4L2B - chains A and B; structure by X-ray diffraction, 1.97 A resolution.

Chain A (and B):
Molecule: Superoxide dismutase [Fe]
Source organism: Pseudoalteromonas haloplanktis
Notes: EC 1.15.1.1; chain B of this document is another copy of the same molecule, construct and numbering; everything in this record applies to it too
UniProtKB: P84612 (SODF_PSEHT); numbering as in UniProt (aligned over 1-192)
Sequence (192 residues; row label = number of the first residue in the row):
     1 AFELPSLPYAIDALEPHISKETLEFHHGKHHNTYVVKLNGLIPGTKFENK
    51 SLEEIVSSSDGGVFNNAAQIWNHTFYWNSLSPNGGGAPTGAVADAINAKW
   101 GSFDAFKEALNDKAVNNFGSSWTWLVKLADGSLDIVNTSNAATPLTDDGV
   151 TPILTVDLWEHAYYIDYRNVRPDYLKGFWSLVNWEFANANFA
Construct notes: engineered mutation Ser57 (Cys in P84612)
Bound ions: Fe ion: His26, His73, Asp157, His161
UniProt features mapped onto this chain:
  - binding site (Fe cation): His26, His73, Asp157, His161
From the paper describing this entry:
  - Fe ion coordination: His26, His73, Asp157, His161
  - contacts within the chain: Glu53-Ser57 (hydrogen bond)
  - mutagenesis - C57S: decreased stability in response to urea
  - mutagenesis - C57S: unchanged stability

Chain A / chain B interface:
Residue-residue contacts - 43 pairs, chain A then chain B:
  Glu21(A) - Arg168(B)  salt bridge
  Phe25(A) - Tyr164(B)
  Phe25(A) - Arg168(B)
  Phe25(A) - Asn169(B)
  Lys29(A) - Asn169(B)
  His30(A) - Glu160(B)
  His30(A) - Tyr164(B)  hydrogen bond
  His30(A) - Asn169(B)
  Asn65(A) - Phe118(B)
  Gln69(A) - Phe118(B)
  Phe118(A) - Asn65(B)
  Phe118(A) - Gln69(B)
  Phe118(A) - Asn140(B)
  Phe118(A) - Ala141(B)  hydrophobic
  Phe118(A) - Trp159(B)  hydrophobic
  Gly119(A) - Ser120(B)
  Gly119(A) - Asn140(B)
  Gly119(A) - Trp159(B)
  Ser120(A) - Gly119(B)
  Ser120(A) - Ser120(B)  hydrogen bond
  Asn140(A) - Phe118(B)
  Ala141(A) - Phe118(B)  hydrophobic
  Trp159(A) - Phe118(B)  hydrophobic
  Trp159(A) - Gly119(B)
  Trp159(A) - Glu160(B)
  Glu160(A) - His30(B)
  Glu160(A) - Trp159(B)
  Glu160(A) - Glu160(B)  hydrogen bond (backbone-side chain)
  Glu160(A) - His161(B)  salt bridge
  His161(A) - Glu160(B)  salt bridge
  His161(A) - Tyr164(B)
  Tyr164(A) - Phe25(B)
  Tyr164(A) - His30(B)  hydrogen bond
  Tyr164(A) - His161(B)
  Tyr164(A) - Ile165(B)  hydrophobic
  Ile165(A) - Tyr164(B)  hydrophobic
  Ile165(A) - Arg168(B)
  Arg168(A) - Glu21(B)  salt bridge
  Arg168(A) - Phe25(B)
  Arg168(A) - Ile165(B)
  Asn169(A) - Phe25(B)
  Asn169(A) - Lys29(B)
  Asn169(A) - His30(B)
Interface residues without a listed pair, chain A (19 interface residues in all): Tyr34
Interface residues without a listed pair, chain B (19 interface residues in all): Tyr34

Overview:
The chain A/chain B interface involves 19 residues from each chain; the contacts include 4 hydrogen bonds and
4 salt bridges. Among the polar pairs are Glu21(A)-Arg168(B), Glu160(A)-His161(B) and His30(A)-Tyr164(B). The
paper reports that C57S of chain A reduces stability in response to urea; Fe ion coordination by His26(A),
His73(A) and Asp157(A) among others.
Chain A and chain B are both Superoxide dismutase [Fe] (Pseudoalteromonas haloplanktis); the structure, X-ray
structure of the C57S mutant of the iron superoxide dismutase from Pseudoalteromonas haloplanktis, was
determined by X-ray diffraction together with 4L2A, 4L2C and 4L2D from the same study.
